PDB entry 4LU5 | X-ray diffraction, 2.90 A resolution | chains A and I of the 6 polymer chains in the assembly

# Chain A
Protein: A33R
From: Vaccinia virus
Notes: fragment: ectodomain
UniProt: Q71TT1 (Q71TT1_9POXV); residues 89-185 here = UniProt positions 89-185
Sequence (97 residues; each row starts with the number of its first residue):
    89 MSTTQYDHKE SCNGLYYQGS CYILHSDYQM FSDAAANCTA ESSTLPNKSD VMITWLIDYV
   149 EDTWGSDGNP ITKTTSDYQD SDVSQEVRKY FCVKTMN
Unresolved in the structure: 89-97, 166
Sequence notes: engineered mutation Met-89 (Ser in Q71TT1), Met-118 (Leu in Q71TT1), Ala-123 (Lys in Q71TT1), Met-140 (Leu in Q71TT1)
Disulfides: Cys-100/Cys-109, Cys-126/Cys-180

# Chain I
Protein: Murine IgG2a A20G2 Heavy chain Fab domain
From: Mus musculus
Notes: antibody fragment or engineered binder
Sequence (213 residues; each row starts with the number of its first residue):
     1 EVKLVESGGG LVQPGGSLKL SCATSGFTFS DYYIYWVRQT PEKRLEWVAY ISNGGYKTYY
    61 PDTVKGRFTI SRDNAKNILY LQMSRLKSED TGIYYCARGM DYWGQGTSVT VSSAKTTAPS
   121 VYPLAPVCGD TTGSSVTLGC LVKGYFPEPV TLTWNSGSLS SGVHTFPAVL QSDLYTLSSS
   181 VTVTSSTWPS QSITCNVAHP ASSTKVDKKI EPR
Unresolved in the structure: 129-131
Disulfides: Cys-22/Cys-96, Cys-140/Cys-195

# How chain A and chain I interact
Contacting residue pairs (17; chain A residue first):
  Tyr-116(A) / Tyr-56(I)  hydrogen bond
  Tyr-116(A) / Lys-57(I)
  Gln-117(A) / Lys-57(I)
  Gln-117(A) / Tyr-59(I)
  Met-118(A) / Tyr-50(I)
  Met-118(A) / Tyr-59(I)  hydrophobic
  Asp-168(A) / Tyr-32(I)  hydrogen bond
  Asp-168(A) / Arg-98(I)  salt bridge
  Ser-169(A) / Tyr-33(I)
  Asp-170(A) / Tyr-33(I)  hydrogen bond (backbone-side chain)
  Gln-173(A) / Tyr-33(I)
  Gln-173(A) / Tyr-35(I)  hydrogen bond
  Gln-173(A) / Tyr-50(I)  hydrogen bond (backbone-side chain)
  Glu-174(A) / Tyr-33(I)
  Glu-174(A) / Asn-53(I)
  Val-175(A) / Ser-52(I)
  Val-175(A) / Asn-53(I)  hydrogen bond (backbone-side chain)
Also at the interface, not in a pair above, chain A (10 interface residues in all): Arg-176

# Overview
The chain A/chain I interface involves 10 residues from each chain; the contacts include 6 hydrogen bonds and
1 salt bridge. Polar pairs include Asp-168(A)/Arg-98(I), Tyr-116(A)/Tyr-56(I) and Asp-168(A)/Tyr-32(I).
Here chain A is A33R (Vaccinia virus) and chain I is Murine IgG2a A20G2 Heavy chain Fab domain (Mus musculus).
Entry 4LU5 (Structure of murine IgG2a A20G2-Fab in complex with vaccinia antigen A33R at the resolution of 2.9
...) was determined by X-ray diffraction, deposited together with 4LQF.
